8ASF - chains L and H; structure by X-ray diffraction, 2.58 A resolution.

[Chain L]
Protein: Thrombin light chain
From: Homo sapiens
Notes: EC 3.4.21.5
Reference sequence: P00734 (THRB_HUMAN); the construct lacks a stretch of the UniProt sequence, so the offset changes along the chain: -4 to 0 = UniProt 328-332; 1-14 = UniProt 336-349; 15-17 = UniProt 361-363
Chain sequence (36 residues; each row starts with the number of its first residue; a row labelled like 14A-14K holds insertion residues (14A, then the next letters in order); numbers below 1 keep their minus sign (Thr-4 is residue -4)):
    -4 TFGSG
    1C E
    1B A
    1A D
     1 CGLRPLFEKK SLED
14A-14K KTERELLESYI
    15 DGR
Unresolved in the structure: -4 to 0, 15-17
Swiss-Prot annotation at these positions:
  - site: Arg17 (Cleavage)

[Chain H]
Protein: Thrombin heavy chain
From: Homo sapiens
Notes: EC 3.4.21.5
Reference sequence: P00734 (THRB_HUMAN); the construct lacks a stretch of the UniProt sequence and is renumbered around it, so the offset changes along the chain: 16-36 = UniProt 364-384; 37-60 = UniProt 386-409; 61-77 = UniProt 419-435; 78-97 = UniProt 437-456; 7 more segments
Chain sequence (259 residues; each row starts with the number of its first residue; note: 3 numbers in that range are skipped by the numbering (no residue carries them; nothing is unmodelled there); a row labelled like 60A-60I holds insertion residues (60A, then the next letters in order)):
    16 IVEGSDAEIG MSPWQVMLFR K
   36A S
    37 PQELLCGASL ISDRWVLTAA HCLL
60A-60I YPPWDKNFT
    61 ENDLLVRIGK HSRTRYE
   77A R
    78 NIEKISMLEK IYIHPRYNWR
   97A E
    98 NLDRDIALMK LKKPVAFSDY IHPVCLPDRE TA
129A-129C ASL
   130 LQAGYKGRVT GWGNLKET
147A-147G WTANVGK
   150 GQPSVLQVVN LPIVERPVCK DSTRIRITDN MFCAG
  184A Y
   185 KP
186A-186D DEGK
   187 RGDACEGDSG GPFVMKSP
204A-204B FN
   205 NRWYQMGIVS WGE
   219 GCD
  221A R
   222 DGKYGFYTHV FRLKKWIQKV IDQFGE
Unresolved in the structure: 147A-147G, 247
Swiss-Prot annotation at these positions:
  - region: Ala183 to Val200 (High affinity receptor-binding region which is also known as the TP508 peptide)
  - active site (Charge relay system): His57, Asp102, Ser195
  - glycosylation: Asn60G (N-linked (GlcNAc...) (complex) asparagine)
Disulfides: Cys42-Cys58, Cys168-Cys182, Cys191-Cys220
Residues lining bound ligands: NWF (5-chloranyl-N-[[(9S,15R)-8,14,17-tris(oxidanylidene)-3,20-dithia-7,13,16-triazatetracyclo[20.2.2.15,7.19,13]octacosa-1(25),22(26),23-trien-15-yl]methyl]thiophene-2-carboxamide): His57, Tyr60A, Trp60D, Trp96, Glu97A, Asn98, Leu99, Ile174, Asp189, Ala190, Cys191, Glu192, Ser195, Val213, Ser214, Trp215, Gly216, Glu217, Gly219, Cys220, Gly226, Phe227, Tyr228

[Chain L / chain H interface]
Cross-chain cystine bridges: Cys1(L)-Cys122(H)
Residue-residue contacts (58; chain L residue first):
  Cys1(L) with Pro120(H); Val121(H); Cys122(H), disulfide; Arg206(H), hydrogen bond (backbone-side chain)
  Asp1A(L) with His119(H), hydrogen bond (backbone-side chain); Arg206(H)
  Ala1B(L) with Arg206(H), hydrogen bond (backbone-side chain)
  Gly2(L) with Trp29(H); His119(H); Pro120(H), hydrogen bond (backbone-backbone); Cys122(H); Arg206(H); Trp207(H), hydrogen bond (backbone-backbone)
  Leu3(L) with His119(H), hydrogen bond (backbone-side chain); Asn205(H); Arg206(H)
  Arg4(L) with Gly25(H); Met26(H), hydrogen bond (side chain-backbone); Pro28(H); Trp29(H); Arg137(H); Trp207(H)
  Pro5(L) with Ser115(H); Asp116(H); His119(H)
  Leu6(L) with Asp116(H)
  Phe7(L) with Glu23(H); Ile24(H); Gly25(H); Met26(H)
  Glu8(L) with Lys202(H), salt bridge; Asn205(H); Trp207(H), hydrogen bond
  Asp14(L) with Glu23(H); Met26(H); Arg137(H), salt bridge
  Lys14A(L) with Asp21(H), hydrogen bond (side chain-backbone); Glu23(H), hydrogen bond (backbone-side chain); Met26(H)
  Thr14B(L) with Arg137(H), hydrogen bond; Asn159(H), hydrogen bond (backbone-side chain)
  Glu14C(L) with Arg137(H); Lys202(H), salt bridge
  Glu14E(L) with Lys135(H), salt bridge; Asn159(H), hydrogen bond; Tyr184A(H)
  Leu14F(L) with Lys135(H); Gly136(H); Asn159(H); Trp207(H), hydrophobic
  Ser14I(L) with Gly133(H); Tyr134(H); Lys135(H), hydrogen bond (side chain-backbone)
  Tyr14J(L) with Tyr134(H), hydrogen bond (backbone-side chain); Lys135(H), hydrogen bond (side chain-backbone); Met201(H); Lys202(H), hydrogen bond (side chain-backbone); Pro204(H), hydrophobic
Other interface residues (no listed pair), chain L (19 interface residues in all): Leu14G
Other interface residues (no listed pair), chain H (28 interface residues in all): Ser20, Leu129C

[In short]
Chain L and chain H form an interface of 19 and 28 residues respectively, with 1 disulfide bond, 17 hydrogen
bonds and 4 salt bridges. Polar contacts include Glu8(L)-Lys202(H), Glu14E(L)-Lys135(H) and
Asp14(L)-Arg137(H). Bound to chain H: compound NWF.
Here chain L is Thrombin light chain and chain H is Thrombin heavy chain, both from Homo sapiens. Entry 8ASF
(Crystal structure of Thrombin in complex with macrocycle T1) was determined by X-ray diffraction.
